PDB entry 3AES | X-ray diffraction, 2.50 A resolution | chains B and C of the 4 polymer chains in the assembly

[Chain B]
Name: Light-independent protochlorophyllide reductase subunit B
Source organism: Rhodobacter capsulatus
Notes: EC 1.18.-.-
UniProtKB: P26163 (BCHB_RHOCA); residues 1-525 here = UniProt positions 1-525
Chain sequence (525 residues; each row starts with the number of its first residue):
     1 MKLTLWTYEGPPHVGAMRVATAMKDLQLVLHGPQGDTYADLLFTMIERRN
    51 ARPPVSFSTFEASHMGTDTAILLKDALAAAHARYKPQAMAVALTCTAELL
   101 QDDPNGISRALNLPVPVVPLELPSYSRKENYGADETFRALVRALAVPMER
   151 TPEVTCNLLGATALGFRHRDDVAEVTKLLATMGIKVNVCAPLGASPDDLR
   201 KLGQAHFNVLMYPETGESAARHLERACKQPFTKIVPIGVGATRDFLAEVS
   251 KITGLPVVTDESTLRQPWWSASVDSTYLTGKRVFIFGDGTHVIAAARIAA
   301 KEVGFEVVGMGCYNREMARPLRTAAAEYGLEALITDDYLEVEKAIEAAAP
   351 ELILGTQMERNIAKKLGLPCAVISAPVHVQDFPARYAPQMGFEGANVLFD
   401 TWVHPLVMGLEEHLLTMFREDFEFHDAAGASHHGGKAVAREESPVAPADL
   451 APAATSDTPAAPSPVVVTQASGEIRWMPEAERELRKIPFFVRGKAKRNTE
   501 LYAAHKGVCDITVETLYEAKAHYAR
Not modelled in the structure: 421-525
Modified residues: Mse1, Mse17, Mse23, Mse45, Mse65, Mse89, Mse148, Mse182, Mse211, Mse310, Mse317, Mse358, Mse390, Mse408, Mse417 (selenomethionine; parent Met); Mse477 (selenomethionine)
Curated features (UniProtKB/Swiss-Prot):
  - active site: Asp274 (Proton donor)
  - binding site ([4Fe-4S] cluster): Asp36
  - binding site (substrate): Gly409, Leu410
  - mutagenesis: Asp36 (D36A: Retains 13% activity; D36C/S: Almost no enzymatic activity), Cys95 (C95A: Does not form heterotetramers), Asp274 (D274A: Almost no enzymatic activity), Mse408 (M408A: Retains 85% activity), Leu410 (L410A: Almost no enzymatic activity)

[Chain C]
Name: Light-independent protochlorophyllide reductase subunit N
Source organism: Rhodobacter capsulatus
Notes: EC 1.18.-.-
UniProtKB: P26164 (BCHN_RHOCA); numbering as in UniProt (aligned over 2-424)
Chain sequence (436 residues; numbered -11 to 424; the number before each row is that of its first residue; numbers below 1 keep their minus sign (Mse-11 is residue -11)):
   -11 MASWSHPQFEKGASLDSPTFGCTDSPVRRERGQKAVFCGLTSIVWLHRKM
    39 QDAFFLVVGSRTCAHLLQAAAGVMIFAEPRFGTAVLEEQDLAGLADAHKE
    89 LDREVAKLLERRPDIRQLFLVGSCPSEVLKLDLDRAAERLSGLHAPHVRV
   139 YSYTGSGLDTTFTQGEDTCLAAMVPTLDTTEAAELIVVGALPDVVEDQCL
   189 SLLTQLGVGPVRMLPARRSDIEPAVGPNTRFILAQPFLGETTGALERRGA
   239 KRIAAPFPFGEEGTTLWLKAVADAYGVSAEKFEAVTAAPRARAKKAIAAH
   289 LETLTGKSLFMFPDSQLEIPLARFLARECGMKTTEIATPFLHKAIMAPDL
   339 ALLPSNTALTEGQDLEAQLDRHEAINPDLTVCGLGLANPLEAKGHATKWA
   389 IELVFTPVHFYEQAGDLAGLFSRPLRRRALLNGGAA
Not modelled in the structure: -11 to 6, 421-424
Modified residues: Mse-11 (selenomethionine); Mse38, Mse62, Mse161, Mse201, Mse299, Mse319, Mse334 (selenomethionine; parent Met)
Differences from the reference sequence: expression tag (-11 to 1)
Curated features (UniProtKB/Swiss-Prot):
  - binding site ([4Fe-4S] cluster): Cys26, Cys51, Cys112
  - mutagenesis: Phe25 (F25A: Retains 50% activity), Cys26 (C26A: Does not form heterotetramers), Cys51 (C51A: Does not form heterotetramers), Cys112 (C112A: Does not form heterotetramers)

[Interface between chain B and chain C]
Residue-residue contacts - 28 pairs, chain B then chain C:
  Trp268(B) - Asn376(C)
  Ser270(B) - Arg415(C)  hydrogen bond (backbone-side chain)
  Ser270(B) - Leu419(C)
  Ser272(B) - Asn376(C)
  Val273(B) - Ala375(C)  hydrophobic
  Val273(B) - Asn376(C)
  Val273(B) - Glu379(C)
  Val273(B) - Thr385(C)
  Val273(B) - Trp387(C)
  Ser275(B) - Arg415(C)
  Thr276(B) - Arg411(C)
  Thr276(B) - Arg415(C)
  Tyr277(B) - Arg411(C)
  Thr279(B) - Arg411(C)
  Thr279(B) - Arg415(C)  hydrogen bond
  Lys301(B) - Leu419(C)
  Glu302(B) - Leu419(C)
  Val303(B) - Arg415(C)  hydrogen bond (backbone-side chain)
  Gly304(B) - Arg415(C)
  Gly304(B) - Leu418(C)
  Gly304(B) - Leu419(C)
  Glu411(B) - Val61(C)
  Leu415(B) - Val61(C)
  Mse417(B) - Arg36(C)
  Phe418(B) - Arg36(C)
  Phe418(B) - Mse62(C)  hydrophobic
  Phe418(B) - Ala65(C)
  Arg419(B) - Ala65(C)
Also at the interface, not in a pair above, chain B (20 interface residues in all): Leu278, Ala300, Leu414
Also at the interface, not in a pair above, chain C (17 interface residues in all): Phe64, Glu66, Leu372, Ala380

[In short]
20 residues of chain B face 17 of chain C across their interface, with 3 hydrogen bonds. Polar contacts
include Ser270(B)-Arg415(C), Thr279(B)-Arg415(C) and Val303(B)-Arg415(C). UniProt lists active-site residue
Asp274(B), [4Fe-4S] cluster-binding residue Asp36(B), substrate-binding residues Gly409(B) and Leu410(B) and 5
mutagenesis sites on chain B.
Here chain B is Light-independent protochlorophyllide reductase subunit B and chain C is Light-independent
protochlorophyllide reductase subunit N, both from Rhodobacter capsulatus. Entry 3AES (Structure of the
light-independent protochlorophyllide reductase catalyzing a key reduction for greening in the dark) was
determined by X-ray diffraction (same publication as 3AEK, 3AEQ, 3AER, 3AET and 3AEU).
